PDB entry 9C1K | electron microscopy, 2.68 A resolution | chains E and j of the 40 polymer chains in the assembly

# Chain E (and j)
Protein: Intermediate capsid protein VP6
Source organism: Simian rotavirus A strain RRV
Notes: chain j of this document is another copy of the same molecule, construct and numbering; everything in this record applies to it too
UniProtKB: B2BN53 (VP6_ROTRH); numbering as in UniProt (aligned over 1-397)
Sequence (397 residues; each row starts with the number of its first residue):
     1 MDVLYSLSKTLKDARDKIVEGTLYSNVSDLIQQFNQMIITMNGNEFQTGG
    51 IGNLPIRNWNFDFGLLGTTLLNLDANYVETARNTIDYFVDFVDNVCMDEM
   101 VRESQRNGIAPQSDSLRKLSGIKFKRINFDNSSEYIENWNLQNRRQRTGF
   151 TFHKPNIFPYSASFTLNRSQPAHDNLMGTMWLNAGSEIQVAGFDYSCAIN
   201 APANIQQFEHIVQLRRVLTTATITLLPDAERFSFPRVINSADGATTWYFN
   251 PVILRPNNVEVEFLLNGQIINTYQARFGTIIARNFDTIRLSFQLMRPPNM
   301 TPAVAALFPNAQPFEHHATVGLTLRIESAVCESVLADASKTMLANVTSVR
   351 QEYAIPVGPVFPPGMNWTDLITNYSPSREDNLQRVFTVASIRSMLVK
Unresolved in the structure: 397
Modified residues: Met-1 (N-formylmethionine; FME)
Metal / ion sites: Zn2+ site 1: His-153 (shared with 1 residue of chain C; 1 residue of chain D); Zn2+ site 2 near His-173 (its only coordinating residue here)

# Interface between chain E and chain j
Residue-residue contacts - 20 pairs, chain E then chain j:
  Ser-104(E) / Arg-145(j)
  Gln-105(E) / Pro-376(j)
  Arg-106(E) / Gln-142(j)  hydrogen bond
  Arg-106(E) / Pro-376(j)
  Arg-106(E) / Glu-379(j)  salt bridge
  Arg-106(E) / Asp-380(j)  salt bridge
  Arg-106(E) / Gln-383(j)  hydrogen bond
  Asn-107(E) / Arg-145(j)  hydrogen bond
  Arg-117(E) / Arg-145(j)
  Gln-142(E) / Arg-106(j)  hydrogen bond
  Arg-145(E) / Ala-110(j)
  Arg-145(E) / Pro-111(j)  hydrogen bond (side chain-backbone)
  Arg-145(E) / Gln-112(j)
  Arg-145(E) / Arg-117(j)
  Pro-376(E) / Gln-105(j)
  Pro-376(E) / Arg-106(j)
  Pro-376(E) / Ser-377(j)
  Glu-379(E) / Arg-106(j)  salt bridge
  Asp-380(E) / Arg-106(j)  salt bridge
  Gln-383(E) / Arg-106(j)  hydrogen bond
Interface residues without a listed pair, chain E (15 interface residues in all): Ile-109, Gln-112, Arg-144, Ser-377
Interface residues without a listed pair, chain j (16 interface residues in all): Asn-107, Ile-109, Arg-144

# Summary
15 residues of chain E and 16 residues of chain j are in contact, with 6 hydrogen bonds and 4 salt bridges.
Among the polar pairs are Arg-106(E)/Glu-379(j), Arg-106(E)/Asp-380(j) and Arg-106(E)/Gln-142(j).
Chain E and chain j are both Intermediate capsid protein VP6 (Simian rotavirus A strain RRV); the structure,
Rhesus rotavirus (empty structure at 2.68 Angstrom resolution), was determined by electron microscopy.
